Entry 8S8X (X-ray diffraction, 1.99 A resolution); this record covers chains A and B of the 3 polymer chains in the assembly.

# Chain A
Molecule: 2'-O-methyltransferase nsp16
Organism: Severe acute respiratory syndrome coronavirus 2
Notes: EC 2.1.1.57
Reference sequence: P0DTD1 (R1AB_SARS2); residue numbers follow UniProt; this construct covers 6799-7096
Amino-acid sequence (304 residues; each row starts with the number of its first residue):
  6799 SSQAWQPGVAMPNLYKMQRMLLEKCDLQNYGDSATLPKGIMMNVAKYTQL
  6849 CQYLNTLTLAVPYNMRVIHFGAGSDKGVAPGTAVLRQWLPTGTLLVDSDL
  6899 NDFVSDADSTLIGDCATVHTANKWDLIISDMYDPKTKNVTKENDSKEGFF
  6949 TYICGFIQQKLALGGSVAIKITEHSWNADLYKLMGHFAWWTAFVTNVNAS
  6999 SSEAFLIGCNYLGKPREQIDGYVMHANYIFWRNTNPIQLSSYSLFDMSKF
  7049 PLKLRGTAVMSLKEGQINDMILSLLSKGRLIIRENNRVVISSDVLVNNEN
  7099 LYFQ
Unresolved in the structure: 7100-7102
Differences from the reference sequence: expression tag (7097-7102)
UniProt features mapped onto this chain:
  - active site: Lys6844, Asp6928, Lys6968, Glu7001
  - mutagenesis: Asp6928 (D6928A: Complete loss of virus replication in human respiratory cells), Lys6968 (K6968A: Complete loss of virus replication in human respiratory cells)
Ion coordination: Mg2+ near Asn6996 (its only coordinating residue here)
Ligand contacts:
  - 7-methyl-gpppa (GTA; p1-7-methylguanosine-P3-adenosine-5',5'-triphosphate): Lys6822, Cys6823, Asp6824, Leu6825, Tyr6828, Lys6844, Tyr6930, Pro6932, Thr6934, Lys6935, Val6937, Lys6968, Thr6970, Glu6971, His6972, Ser6973, Asn6996, Ser6999, Ser7000, Glu7001
  - toyocamycin (TO1; 4-amino-7-(beta-D-ribofuranosyl)-7H-pyrrolo[2,3-d]pyrimidine-5-carbonitrile): Gly6869, Gly6871, Ser6872, Asp6897, Leu6898, Asn6899, Gly6911, Asp6912, Cys6913, Asp6928, Met6929, Tyr6930, Asp6931, Phe6947
What the authors report for this chain:
  - conformationally variable residues (loop rearrangement): Met6818 to Ile6838, Met6929 to Asn6941

# Chain B
Molecule: Non-structural protein 10
Organism: Severe acute respiratory syndrome coronavirus 2
Reference sequence: P0DTD1 (R1AB_SARS2); residue numbers follow UniProt; this construct covers 4254-4392
Amino-acid sequence (140 residues; row label = number of the first residue in the row):
  4253 GAGNATEVPANSTVLSFCAFAVDAAKAYKDYLASGGQPITNCVKMLCTHT
  4303 GTGQAITVTPEANMDQESFGGASCCLYCRCHIDHPNPKGFCDLKGKYVQI
  4353 PTTCANDPVGFTLKNTVCTVCGMWKGYGCSCDQLREPMLQ
Unresolved in the structure: 4253-4270, 4385-4392
Differences from the reference sequence: expression tag (4253)
UniProt features mapped onto this chain:
  - binding site (Zn(2+)): Cys4327, Cys4330, His4336, Cys4343, Cys4370, Cys4373, Cys4381, Cys4383
  - site: Gln4392 (Cleavage)
Ion coordination: Zn2+ site 1: Cys4327, Cys4330, His4336, Cys4343; Zn2+ site 2: Cys4370, Cys4373, Cys4381, Cys4383

# Chain A / chain B interface
Contacting residue pairs (44):
  Lys6836(A) - Lys4296(B)  hydrogen bond (backbone-side chain)
  Gly6837(A) - Lys4296(B)
  Ile6838(A) - Lys4296(B)
  Ile6838(A) - Met4297(B)
  Ile6838(A) - Leu4298(B)  hydrophobic
  Met6839(A) - Asn4293(B)
  Met6839(A) - Cys4294(B)
  Met6839(A) - Val4295(B)  hydrophobic
  Val6842(A) - Val4295(B)  hydrophobic
  Val6842(A) - Lys4296(B)
  Thr6846(A) - Leu4298(B)
  Lys6874(A) - Asn4293(B)
  Val6876(A) - Asn4293(B)
  Val6876(A) - Val4295(B)  hydrophobic
  Val6876(A) - Ser4325(B)
  Val6876(A) - Arg4331(B)
  Pro6878(A) - Val4295(B)  hydrophobic
  Ala6881(A) - Val4295(B)  hydrophobic
  Ala6881(A) - Met4297(B)
  Ala6881(A) - Tyr4349(B)  hydrogen bond (backbone-side chain)
  Val6882(A) - Met4297(B)
  Arg6884(A) - Gly4347(B)  hydrogen bond (side chain-backbone)
  Arg6884(A) - Tyr4349(B)
  Gln6885(A) - Met4297(B)
  Gln6885(A) - Leu4298(B)  hydrogen bond (side chain-backbone)
  Gln6885(A) - Pro4312(B)
  Gln6885(A) - Tyr4349(B)  hydrogen bond (backbone-side chain)
  Thr6889(A) - Val4310(B)
  Asp6900(A) - His4333(B)  salt bridge
  Val6902(A) - Cys4330(B)
  Ser6903(A) - Ala4324(B)
  Ser6903(A) - Lys4346(B)  hydrogen bond (backbone-side chain)
  Asp6904(A) - Gly4322(B)
  Asp6904(A) - Gly4323(B)  hydrogen bond (side chain-backbone)
  Asp6904(A) - Ala4324(B)  hydrogen bond (side chain-backbone)
  Asp6904(A) - Lys4346(B)
  Asp6904(A) - Gly4347(B)  hydrogen bond (side chain-backbone)
  Asp6904(A) - Lys4348(B)
  Ala6905(A) - Lys4346(B)
  Leu7042(A) - Leu4298(B)  hydrophobic
  Met7045(A) - Leu4298(B)
  Met7045(A) - Cys4299(B)
  Met7045(A) - Thr4300(B)
  Ser7046(A) - Thr4300(B)
Also at the interface, not in a pair above, chain A (24 interface residues in all): Pro6835, Ala6843
Also at the interface, not in a pair above, chain B (23 interface residues in all): Thr4311, Leu4345

# Overview
Chain A and chain B form an interface of 24 and 23 residues respectively, with 9 hydrogen bonds and 1 salt
bridge. Polar contacts include Asp6900(A)-His4333(B), Lys6836(A)-Lys4296(B) and Ala6881(A)-Tyr4349(B). Chain A
binds toyocamycin and 7-methyl-gpppa. From the paper: conformational variability at Met6818(A) and Met6929(A).
Chain A is 2'-O-methyltransferase nsp16 and chain B is Non-structural protein 10, both from Severe acute
respiratory syndrome coronavirus 2; the structure, SARS-CoV-2 nsp10-16 methyltransferase in complex with
Toyocamycin and m7GpppA-RNA (Cap0-RNA), was determined by X-ray diffraction (same publication as 8BSD, 8BZV,
8C5M, 8OSX, 8OT0, 8OTO and 8 further entries).
